Entry 1AR8 (X-ray diffraction, 2.90 A resolution); this record covers chains 3 and 4 of the 5 polymer chains in the assembly.

Chain 3:
Protein: P1/mahoney poliovirus
Source organism: Human poliovirus 1
Notes: fragment: virus protomer; engineered mutation(s): CHAIN 1, P95S
UniProtKB: P03300 (POLH_POL1M); residues 1-238 here correspond to UniProt positions 341-578 (UniProt number = residue number + 340)
Sequence (238 residues; numbered 1 to 238; the number before each row is that of its first residue):
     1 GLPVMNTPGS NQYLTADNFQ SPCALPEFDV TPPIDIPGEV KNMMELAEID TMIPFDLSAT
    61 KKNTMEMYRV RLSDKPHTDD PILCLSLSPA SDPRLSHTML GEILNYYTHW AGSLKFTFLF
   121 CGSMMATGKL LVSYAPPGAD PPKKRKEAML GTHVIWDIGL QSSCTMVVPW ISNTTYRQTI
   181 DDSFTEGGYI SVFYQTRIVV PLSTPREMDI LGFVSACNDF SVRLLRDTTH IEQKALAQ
Unresolved in the structure: 236-238
Differences from the reference sequence: conflict Ser-123 (Phe463 in P03300)

Chain 4:
Protein: P1/mahoney poliovirus
Source organism: Human poliovirus 1
Notes: fragment: virus protomer; engineered mutation(s): CHAIN 1, P95S
UniProtKB: P03299 (POLG_POL1M); residues 2-69 here correspond to UniProt positions 1-68 (UniProt number = residue number - 1)
Sequence (68 residues; numbered 2 to 69; the number before each row is that of its first residue):
     2 GAQVSSQKVG AHENSNRAYG GSTINYTTIN YYRDSASNAA SKQDFSQDPS KFTEPIKDVL
    62 IKTAPMLN
Unresolved in the structure: 15-22

Interface between chain 3 and chain 4:
Contacting residue pairs - 35 pairs, chain 3 then chain 4:
  Asn-18(3) / Ala-40(4)
  Asn-18(3) / Ala-41(4)  hydrogen bond (side chain-backbone)
  Asn-18(3) / Lys-43(4)
  Phe-19(3) / Ala-40(4)
  Gln-20(3) / Ile-30(4)  hydrogen bond (side chain-backbone)
  Gln-20(3) / Asn-31(4)
  Gln-20(3) / Tyr-32(4)  hydrogen bond (side chain-backbone)
  Gln-20(3) / Tyr-33(4)
  Gln-20(3) / Ser-38(4)
  Gln-20(3) / Ala-40(4)
  Ser-21(3) / Tyr-33(4)
  Ser-21(3) / Ser-38(4)  hydrogen bond (backbone-side chain)
  Pro-22(3) / Tyr-33(4)
  Pro-22(3) / Ser-38(4)
  Cys-23(3) / Asp-35(4)
  Cys-23(3) / Ser-38(4)  hydrogen bond (backbone-side chain)
  Pro-26(3) / Asp-35(4)
  Glu-27(3) / Arg-34(4)  salt bridge
  Glu-27(3) / Asp-35(4)  hydrogen bond (backbone-side chain)
  Gly-38(3) / Phe-53(4)
  Glu-39(3) / Gln-48(4)  hydrogen bond (backbone-side chain)
  Glu-39(3) / Lys-52(4)  hydrogen bond (backbone-side chain)
  Glu-39(3) / Phe-53(4)
  Val-40(3) / Gln-48(4)
  Val-40(3) / Phe-53(4)  hydrophobic
  Lys-41(3) / Phe-46(4)
  Lys-41(3) / Gln-48(4)
  Glu-45(3) / Gln-48(4)  hydrogen bond
  Glu-45(3) / Phe-53(4)
  Glu-48(3) / Pro-50(4)
  Glu-48(3) / Thr-54(4)
  Ile-49(3) / Phe-53(4)  hydrophobic
  Gln-161(3) / Pro-66(4)
  Gln-161(3) / Met-67(4)  hydrogen bond (side chain-backbone)
  Gln-161(3) / Leu-68(4)  hydrogen bond (side chain-backbone)
Also at the interface, not in a pair above, chain 4 (21 interface residues in all): Ala-37, Asn-39

Summary:
16 residues of chain 3 and 21 residues of chain 4 are in contact; the contacts include 11 hydrogen bonds and 1
salt bridge. Polar contacts include Glu-27(3)/Arg-34(4), Asn-18(3)/Ala-41(4) and Gln-20(3)/Ile-30(4).
Chain 3 is P1/mahoney poliovirus and chain 4 is P1/mahoney poliovirus, both from Human poliovirus 1; the
structure, P1/mahoney poliovirus, mutant P1095S, was determined by X-ray diffraction, deposited together with
1AR6, 1AR7, 1AR9, 1ASJ and 1AL2.
